PDB entry 6LGX | X-ray diffraction, 3.10 A resolution | chain A

[Chain A]
Protein: Glycoprotein
From: Rabies lyssavirus
UniProtKB: chimeric construct of Q5JZZ2, Q2Z2I1, D8VEC1: residues 1-74 from Q5JZZ2 (Q5JZZ2_9RHAB) positions 20-91 (offset varies); residues 80-120 from Q2Z2I1 positions 72-108 (offset varies); residues 126-439 from D8VEC1 positions 145-458 (UniProt number = residue number + 19)
Chain sequence (443 residues; numbered -3 to 445; 6 numbers in that range are skipped by the numbering (no residue carries them; nothing is unmodelled there); the number before each row is that of its first residue; numbers below 1 keep their minus sign (Ala-3 is residue -3)):
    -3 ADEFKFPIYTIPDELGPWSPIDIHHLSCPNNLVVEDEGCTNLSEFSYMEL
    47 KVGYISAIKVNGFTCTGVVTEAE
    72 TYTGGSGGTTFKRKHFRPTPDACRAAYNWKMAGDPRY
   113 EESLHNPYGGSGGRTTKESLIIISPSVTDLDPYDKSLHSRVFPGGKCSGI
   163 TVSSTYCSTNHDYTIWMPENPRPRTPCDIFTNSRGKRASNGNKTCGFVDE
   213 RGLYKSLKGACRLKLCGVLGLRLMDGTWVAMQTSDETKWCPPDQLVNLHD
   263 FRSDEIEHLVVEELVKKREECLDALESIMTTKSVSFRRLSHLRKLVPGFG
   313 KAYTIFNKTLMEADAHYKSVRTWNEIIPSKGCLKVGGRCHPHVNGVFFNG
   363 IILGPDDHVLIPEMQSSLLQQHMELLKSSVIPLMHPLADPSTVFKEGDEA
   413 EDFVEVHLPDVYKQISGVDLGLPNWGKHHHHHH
Unresolved in the structure: -3 to 0, 72-80, 113-125, 256-269, 420-445
Sequence notes: expression tag (-3 to 0, 440-445); linker (75-79, 121-125)
Cystine bridges: Cys24-Cys283, Cys35-Cys207, Cys61-Cys94, Cys159-Cys169, Cys189-Cys228, Cys223-Cys252, Cys344-Cys351

[In short]
Chain A is Glycoprotein (Rabies lyssavirus); the structure, Structure of Rabies virus glycoprotein at basic
pH, was determined by X-ray diffraction, deposited together with 6LGW.
